Entry 9E1O (electron microscopy, 3.30 A resolution); this record covers chains A and I of the 11 polymer chains in the assembly.

[Chain A]
Name: Histone H3.2
Source organism: Xenopus laevis
UniProt: P84233 (H32_XENLA); residues 0-135 here correspond to UniProt positions 1-136 (UniProt number = residue number + 1)
Chain sequence (136 residues; numbered 0 to 135; the number before each row is that of its first residue; numbering starts at 0):
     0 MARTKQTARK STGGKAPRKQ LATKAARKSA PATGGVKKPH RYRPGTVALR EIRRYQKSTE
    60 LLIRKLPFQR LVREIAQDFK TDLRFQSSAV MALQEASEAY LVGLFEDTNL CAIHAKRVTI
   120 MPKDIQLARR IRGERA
Unresolved in the structure: 0-36, 134-135
Swiss-Prot annotation at these positions:
  - modified residue: Arg2 (Asymmetric dimethylarginine), Thr3 (Phosphothreonine), Lys4 (Allysine), Gln5 (5-glutamyl dopamine), Thr6 (Phosphothreonine), Arg8 (Citrulline), Lys9 (N6,N6,N6-trimethyllysine), Ser10 (ADP-ribosylserine), Thr11 (Phosphothreonine), Lys14 (N6-(2-hydroxyisobutyryl)lysine), Arg17 (Asymmetric dimethylarginine), Lys18 (N6-(2-hydroxyisobutyryl)lysine), Lys23 (N6-(2-hydroxyisobutyryl)lysine), Arg26 (Citrulline), Lys27 (N6,N6,N6-trimethyllysine), Ser28 (ADP-ribosylserine), Lys36 (N6,N6,N6-trimethyllysine), Lys37 (N6-methyllysine), Tyr41 (Phosphotyrosine), Lys56 (N6,N6,N6-trimethyllysine) and 8 more in UniProt
  - lipidation: Cys110 (S-palmitoyl cysteine)

[Chain I]
Molecule: 149-nt DNA strand
Source organism: Homo sapiens
Sequence (149 nucleotides; numbered -73 to 75; the number before each row is that of its first residue; numbers below 1 keep their minus sign (DA-73 is residue -73)):
   -73 ACAGGATGTA TATATCTGAC ACGTGCCTGG AGACTAGGGA GTAATCCCCT TGGCGGTTAA
   -13 AACGCGGGGG ACAGCGCGTA CGTGCGTTTA AGCGGTGCTA GAGCTGTCTA CGACCAATTG
    47 AGCGGCCTCG GCACCGGGAT TCTCCAGGG
Unresolved in the structure: 75

[Interface between chain A and chain I]
Residue-residue contacts - 20 pairs, chain A then chain I:
  His39(A) with DT-67(I), sugar contact
  Arg40(A) with DT9(I), hydrogen bond to the sugar; DG10(I), hydrogen bond to the sugar
  Tyr41(A) with DT-67(I), hydrogen bond to the phosphate; DG10(I), hydrogen bond to the phosphate
  Arg42(A) with DT9(I), sugar contact
  Pro43(A) with DG8(I), phosphate contact
  Gly44(A) with DG8(I), phosphate contact; DT9(I), hydrogen bond to the phosphate
  Thr45(A) with DT9(I), phosphate contact
  Val46(A) with DT9(I), hydrogen bond to the phosphate; DG10(I), phosphate contact
  Ala47(A) with DT9(I), hydrogen bond to the phosphate
  Arg49(A) with DG-66(I), sugar contact
  Arg63(A) with DA17(I), phosphate contact; DG18(I), salt bridge to the phosphate
  Lys64(A) with DG18(I), hydrogen bond to the phosphate
  Leu65(A) with DG18(I), hydrogen bond to the phosphate
  Pro66(A) with DA17(I), phosphate contact
  Arg69(A) with DA17(I), salt bridge to the phosphate
Also at the interface, not in a pair above, chain A (16 interface residues in all): Arg83
Also at the interface, not in a pair above, chain I (9 interface residues in all): DT-65, DG27

[Overview]
Chain A and chain I form an interface of 16 and 9 residues respectively; the contacts include 9 hydrogen bonds
and 2 salt bridges. Polar contacts include Arg40(A)-DT9(I), Arg40(A)-DG10(I) and Tyr41(A)-DT-67(I).
Chain A is Histone H3.2 (Xenopus laevis) and chain I is a 149-nt DNA strand (Homo sapiens); the structure,
Snf2h bound nucleosome complex - ClassB1, was determined by electron microscopy (same publication as 9E1L,
9E1M, 9E1N, 9E1P, 9E1Q, 9E1R and 4 further entries).
